PDB entry 9EUZ | X-ray diffraction, 2.60 A resolution | chain A

== Chain A ==
Name: Uncharacterized protein TM_1410
From: Thermotoga maritima MSB8
UniProtKB: Q9X1D0 (Y1410_THEMA); numbering as in UniProt (aligned over 27-323)
Amino-acid sequence (297 residues; row label = number of the first residue in the row):
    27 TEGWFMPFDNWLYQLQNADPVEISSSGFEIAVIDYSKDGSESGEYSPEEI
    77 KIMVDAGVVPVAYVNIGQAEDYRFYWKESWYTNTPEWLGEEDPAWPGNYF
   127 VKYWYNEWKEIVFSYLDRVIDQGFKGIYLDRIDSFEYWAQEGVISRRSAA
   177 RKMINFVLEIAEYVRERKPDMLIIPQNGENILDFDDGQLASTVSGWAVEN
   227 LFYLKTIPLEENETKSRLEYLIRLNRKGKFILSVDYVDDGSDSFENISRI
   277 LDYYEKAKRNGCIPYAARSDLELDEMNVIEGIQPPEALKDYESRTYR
Disordered / not traced: 27-28, 313-323
From the paper describing this entry:
  - conformationally variable residues (side-chain flip): Trp121

== Overview ==
From the paper: conformational variability at Trp121.
Chain A is Uncharacterized protein TM_1410 (Thermotoga maritima MSB8); the structure, Glycoside hydrolase
family 191 enzyme from Thermotoga maritima, was determined by X-ray diffraction (same publication as 9EP5,
9EP6 and 9EUX).
